3KBL - chains A and B; structure by X-ray diffraction, 2.28 A resolution.

[Chain A (and B)]
Molecule: Female germline-specific tumor suppressor gld-1
Source organism: Caenorhabditis elegans
Notes: fragment: Qua1 homodimerization domain; chain B of this document is another copy of the same molecule, construct and numbering; everything in this record applies to it too
UniProtKB: Q17339 (GLD1_CAEEL); numbering as in UniProt (aligned over 144-200)
Amino-acid sequence (60 residues; numbered -2 to 200; 143 numbers in that range are skipped by the numbering (no residue carries them; nothing is unmodelled there); the number before each row is that of its first residue; numbers below 1 keep their minus sign (Gly-2 is residue -2)):
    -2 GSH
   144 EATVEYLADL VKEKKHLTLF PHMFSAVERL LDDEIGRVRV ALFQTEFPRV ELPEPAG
Not modelled in the structure: -2, 196-200 (chain B: -2, 188-200)
Sequence notes: expression tag (-2 to 0); engineered mutation Ala169 (Asn in Q17339)
Reported in the primary citation:
  - mutagenesis - E156A, P164A: unchanged stability
  - mutagenesis - Y149F, L150A, L160A, F163A, F167A, L173A, E177A, V181A: decreased stability
  - mutagenesis - V170A: increased stability
  - mutagenesis - E177G: decreased expression

[How chain A and chain B interact]
Pairs across the interface (21; chain A residue first):
  His0(A) - Arg172(B)  hydrogen bond
  Asp152(A) - Ala169(B)
  Leu153(A) - Ala169(B)  hydrophobic
  Glu156(A) - Phe167(B)
  Glu156(A) - Ser168(B)  hydrogen bond (side chain-backbone)
  Glu156(A) - Ala169(B)  hydrogen bond (side chain-backbone)
  Glu156(A) - Val170(B)  hydrogen bond (side chain-backbone)
  His159(A) - Phe167(B)
  Phe167(A) - Glu156(B)
  Phe167(A) - His159(B)
  Phe167(A) - Leu160(B)  hydrophobic
  Ser168(A) - Glu156(B)  hydrogen bond (backbone-side chain)
  Ala169(A) - Glu156(B)  hydrogen bond (backbone-side chain)
  Val170(A) - Glu156(B)  hydrogen bond (backbone-side chain)
  Val170(A) - Val170(B)  hydrophobic
  Val170(A) - Leu174(B)  hydrophobic
  Arg172(A) - His0(B)
  Leu173(A) - Tyr149(B)
  Leu173(A) - Leu174(B)  hydrophobic
  Leu173(A) - Glu177(B)
  Glu177(A) - Leu173(B)
Also at the interface, not in a pair above, chain A (16 interface residues in all): Tyr149, Leu160, Phe163, Leu174
Also at the interface, not in a pair above, chain B (16 interface residues in all): Leu153, Phe163, Met166

[Summary]
Chain A and chain B each contribute 16 residues to their interface; the contacts include 7 hydrogen bonds.
Polar pairs include His0(A)-Arg172(B), Glu156(A)-Ser168(B) and Glu156(A)-Ala169(B). From the paper: Y149F,
L150A and L160A of chain A, among others, reduce stability; V170A of chain A increases stability; 12
substitutions were tested in all.
Both chains are Female germline-specific tumor suppressor gld-1 (Caenorhabditis elegans). Entry 3KBL (Crystal
structure of the GLD-1 homodimerization domain from Caenorhabditis elegans N169A mutant at 2.28 A resolution)
was determined by X-ray diffraction (same publication as 3K6T).
